PDB entry 4Y8O | X-ray diffraction, 2.70 A resolution | chains E and F of the 32 polymer chains in the assembly

# Chain E
Molecule: Proteasome subunit alpha type-6
Source organism: Saccharomyces cerevisiae (strain ATCC 204508 / S288c)
Notes: EC 3.4.25.1
UniProt: P40302 (PSA6_YEAST); residues 0-233 here correspond to UniProt positions 1-234 (UniProt number = residue number + 1)
Amino-acid sequence (234 residues; numbered 0 to 233; the number before each row is that of its first residue; numbering starts at 0):
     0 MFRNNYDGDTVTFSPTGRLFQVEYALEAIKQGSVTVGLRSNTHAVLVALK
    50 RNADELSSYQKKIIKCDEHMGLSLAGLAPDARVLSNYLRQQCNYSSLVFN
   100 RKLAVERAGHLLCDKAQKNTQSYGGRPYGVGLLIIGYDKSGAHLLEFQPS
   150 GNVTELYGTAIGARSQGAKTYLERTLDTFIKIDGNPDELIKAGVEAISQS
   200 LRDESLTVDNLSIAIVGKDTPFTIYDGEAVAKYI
Unresolved in the structure: 0-2
Swiss-Prot annotation at these positions:
  - modified residue: Ser13 (Phosphoserine)
  - cross-link: Lys190 (Glycyl lysine isopeptide (Lys-Gly) (interchain with G-Cter in ubiquitin))

# Chain F
Molecule: Probable proteasome subunit alpha type-7
Source organism: Saccharomyces cerevisiae (strain ATCC 204508 / S288c)
Notes: EC 3.4.25.1
UniProt: P21242 (PSA7_YEAST); residues -3 to 284 here correspond to UniProt positions 1-288 (UniProt number = residue number + 4)
Amino-acid sequence (288 residues; numbered -3 to 284; the number before each row is that of its first residue; numbers below 1 keep their minus sign (Met-3 is residue -3)):
    -3 MTSIGTGYDLSNSVFSPDGRNFQVEYAVKAVENGTTSIGIKCNDGVVFAV
    47 EKLITSKLLVPQKNVKIQVVDRHIGCVYSGLIPDGRHLVNRGREEAASFK
    97 KLYKTPIPIPAFADRLGQYVQAHTLYNSVRPFGVSTIFGGVDKNGAHLYM
   147 LEPSGSYWGYKGAATGKGRQSAKAELEKLVDHHPEGLSAREAVKQAAKII
   197 YLAHEDNKEKDFELEISWCSLSETNGLHKFVKGDLLQEAIDFAQKEINGD
   247 DDEDEDDSDNVMSSDDENAPVATNANATTDQEGDIHLE
Unresolved in the structure: -3 to 1, 245-284
Swiss-Prot annotation at these positions:
  - modified residue: Thr-2 (N-acetylthreonine)

# Chain E / chain F interface
Pairs across the interface (66):
  Asn4(E) with Leu6(F)
  Tyr5(E) with Asp5(F), hydrogen bond; Leu6(F), hydrophobic
  Thr9(E) with Arg126(F)
  Val10(E) with Gln19(F); Asn123(F); Ser124(F); Val125(F); Arg126(F)
  Thr11(E) with Leu6(F); Gln19(F)
  Phe12(E) with Gln19(F), hydrogen bond (backbone-side chain); Tyr22(F); Ala23(F), hydrophobic; Arg126(F); Pro127(F)
  Ser13(E) with Tyr22(F)
  Pro14(E) with Tyr22(F), hydrophobic; Lys25(F)
  Thr15(E) with Lys25(F)
  Gly16(E) with Tyr22(F); Lys25(F); Ala26(F)
  Leu18(E) with Leu77(F), hydrophobic; Arg126(F)
  Arg38(E) with Val56(F)
  His109(E) with Arg82(F), hydrogen bond
  Cys112(E) with Arg82(F)
  Asp113(E) with Arg82(F), salt bridge; Asn86(F)
  Gln116(E) with Pro79(F); Asp80(F); His83(F), hydrogen bond; Arg126(F)
  Thr119(E) with Arg126(F), hydrogen bond (backbone-side chain)
  Gln120(E) with His119(F); Val125(F); Arg126(F), hydrogen bond (backbone-backbone); Pro127(F); Phe128(F)
  Ser121(E) with Ser124(F)
  Tyr122(E) with Ser124(F), hydrogen bond (backbone-backbone)
  Ser149(E) with Pro79(F)
  Gly150(E) with Pro79(F)
  Asn151(E) with Ile78(F); Pro79(F)
  Thr153(E) with Leu55(F); Asn60(F)
  Glu154(E) with Leu55(F); Val56(F); Lys59(F); Asn60(F), hydrogen bond (backbone-side chain)
  Leu155(E) with Leu54(F); Leu55(F), hydrophobic; Val56(F)
  Tyr156(E) with Lys53(F); Leu54(F), hydrogen bond (backbone-backbone); Leu55(F); Val56(F); Pro57(F)
  Gly157(E) with Leu54(F)
  Lys168(E) with Leu54(F)
  Leu171(E) with Leu54(F)
  Glu172(E) with Ser52(F), hydrogen bond; Lys53(F), hydrogen bond (side chain-backbone)
  Leu175(E) with Lys53(F)
Other interface residues (no listed pair), chain E (38 interface residues in all): Glu105, Lys117, Ser139, His142, Val152, Phe178
Other interface residues (no listed pair), chain F (30 interface residues in all): Gly129

# Summary
38 residues of chain E face 30 of chain F across their interface, with 11 hydrogen bonds and 1 salt bridge.
Polar pairs include Asp113(E)-Arg82(F), Tyr5(E)-Asp5(F) and Phe12(E)-Gln19(F).
Chain E is Proteasome subunit alpha type-6 and chain F is Probable proteasome subunit alpha type-7, both from
Saccharomyces cerevisiae (strain ATCC 204508 / S288c); the structure, Yeast 20S proteasome beta7-delta7_Cter
mutant in complex with Ac-PAF-ep, was determined by X-ray diffraction, deposited together with 4Y69, 4Y6A,
4Y6V, 4Y6Z, 4Y70, 4Y74 and 34 further entries.
